5AD0 - chains A and B of the 3 polymer chains in the assembly; structure by X-ray diffraction, 2.84 A resolution.

Chain A:
Protein: MHC class I alpha chain 2
Organism: Gallus gallus
Notes: fragment: extracellular domain
UniProt: Q95601 (Q95601_CHICK); residues -20 to 270 here correspond to UniProt positions 1-291 (UniProt number = residue number + 21)
Chain sequence (329 residues; each row starts with the number of its first residue; numbers below 1 keep their minus sign (Met-20 is residue -20)):
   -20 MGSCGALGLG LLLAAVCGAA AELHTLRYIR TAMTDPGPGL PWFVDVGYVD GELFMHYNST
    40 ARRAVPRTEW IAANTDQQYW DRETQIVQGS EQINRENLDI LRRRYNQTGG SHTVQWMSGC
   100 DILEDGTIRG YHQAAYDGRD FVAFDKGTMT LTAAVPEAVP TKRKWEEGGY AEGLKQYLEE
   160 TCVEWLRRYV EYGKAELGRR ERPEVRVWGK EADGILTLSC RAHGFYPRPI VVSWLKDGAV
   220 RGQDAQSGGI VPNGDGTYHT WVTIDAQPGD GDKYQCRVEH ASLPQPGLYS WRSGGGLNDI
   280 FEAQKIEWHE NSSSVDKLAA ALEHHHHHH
Disordered / not traced: -20 to 1, 271-308
Construct notes: expression tag (271-308)
Cystine bridges: Cys99-Cys161, Cys199-Cys255
Ion coordination: Ca2+: Asn85, Asp223 (shared with 1 residue of chain C)

Chain B:
Protein: Beta-2-microglobulin
Organism: Gallus gallus
UniProt: P21611 (B2MG_CHICK); residues 1-98 here correspond to UniProt positions 22-119 (UniProt number = residue number + 21)
Chain sequence (98 residues; each row starts with the number of its first residue):
     1 DLTPKVQVYS RFPASAGTKN VLNCFAAGFH PPKISITLMK DGVPMEGAQY SDMSFNDDWT
    61 FQRLVHADFT PSSGSTYACK VEHETLKEPQ VYKWDPEF
Cystine bridges: Cys24-Cys79

Interface between chain A and chain B:
Residue-residue contacts (68; chain A residue first):
  Arg6(A) - Phe55(B)  hydrogen bond (side chain-backbone)
  Arg6(A) - Asn56(B)
  Ile8(A) - Ser54(B)
  Ile8(A) - Phe55(B)  hydrophobic
  Arg9(A) - Phe55(B)
  Thr10(A) - Phe55(B)
  Thr10(A) - Phe61(B)
  Met12(A) - Pro32(B)  hydrophobic
  Asp14(A) - Lys33(B)
  Pro15(A) - Lys33(B)
  Leu19(A) - Arg63(B)
  Val23(A) - Asp52(B)
  Val25(A) - Ser54(B)
  Tyr27(A) - Ser54(B)  hydrogen bond
  Leu32(A) - Asp52(B)
  His35(A) - Asp52(B)  salt bridge
  Arg46(A) - Asp52(B)  salt bridge
  Thr92(A) - His30(B)  hydrogen bond
  Thr92(A) - Pro32(B)
  Gln94(A) - His30(B)
  Gln94(A) - Phe55(B)
  Gln94(A) - Trp59(B)  hydrogen bond (side chain-backbone)
  Gln94(A) - Phe61(B)
  Trp95(A) - Phe55(B)
  Met96(A) - Phe55(B)  hydrophobic
  Met96(A) - Asn56(B)
  Met96(A) - Asp57(B)
  Met96(A) - Trp59(B)  hydrophobic
  Gln112(A) - Trp59(B)
  Ala113(A) - Trp59(B)
  Ala114(A) - Trp59(B)  hydrophobic
  Asp116(A) - His30(B)
  Gly117(A) - His30(B)  hydrogen bond (backbone-side chain)
  Gly117(A) - Trp59(B)
  Asp119(A) - Trp59(B)  hydrogen bond
  Glu183(A) - Phe12(B)
  Glu183(A) - Pro13(B)
  Arg185(A) - Pro13(B)
  Trp187(A) - Glu97(B)
  Trp187(A) - Phe98(B)
  Lys189(A) - Phe98(B)
  Thr196(A) - Phe98(B)
  Ser198(A) - Phe98(B)  hydrogen bond (side chain-backbone)
  Arg200(A) - Tyr9(B)
  Arg200(A) - Phe98(B)  hydrogen bond (side chain-backbone)
  His202(A) - Ser10(B)
  His202(A) - Arg11(B)
  His202(A) - Phe12(B)
  His202(A) - Pro13(B)
  Gly203(A) - Arg11(B)
  Gly227(A) - Gln7(B)
  Val230(A) - Gln7(B)
  Val230(A) - Tyr9(B)
  Val230(A) - Phe25(B)  hydrophobic
  Pro231(A) - Tyr9(B)  hydrogen bond (backbone-side chain)
  Pro231(A) - Phe25(B)
  Pro231(A) - Leu64(B)
  Asn232(A) - Tyr9(B)
  Asn232(A) - Arg11(B)
  Asn232(A) - Asn23(B)
  Asn232(A) - Leu64(B)
  Gly233(A) - Leu64(B)
  Asp234(A) - Arg11(B)  salt bridge
  Thr236(A) - Arg11(B)  hydrogen bond
  His238(A) - Tyr9(B)
  His238(A) - Ser10(B)
  Trp240(A) - Gln7(B)
  Trp240(A) - Phe98(B)  hydrophobic
Interface residues without a listed pair, chain A (45 interface residues in all): Gly16, Ser90, Thr242
Interface residues without a listed pair, chain B (28 interface residues in all): Val8, Pro31, Met53, Asp58, His66, Pro96

In short:
The interface between chain A and chain B involves 45 residues on one side and 28 on the other; the contacts
include 10 hydrogen bonds and 3 salt bridges. Polar pairs include His35(A)-Asp52(B), Arg46(A)-Asp52(B) and
Asp234(A)-Arg11(B). Asn85(A) and Asp223(A) coordinate Ca2+.
Here chain A is MHC class I alpha chain 2 and chain B is Beta-2-microglobulin, both from Gallus gallus. Entry
5AD0 (Complex of a B21 chicken MHC class I molecule and a 11MER chicken peptide) was determined by X-ray
diffraction.
